Entry 5U07 (electron microscopy, 3.80 A resolution); this record covers chains D and M of the 14 polymer chains in the assembly.

# Chain D
Name: CRISPR-associated protein, Cse4 family
Source organism: Thermobifida fusca YX
Reference sequence: Q47PJ3 (Q47PJ3_THEFY); residues 1-373 here = UniProt positions 1-373
Sequence (373 residues; numbered 1 to 373; the number before each row is that of its first residue):
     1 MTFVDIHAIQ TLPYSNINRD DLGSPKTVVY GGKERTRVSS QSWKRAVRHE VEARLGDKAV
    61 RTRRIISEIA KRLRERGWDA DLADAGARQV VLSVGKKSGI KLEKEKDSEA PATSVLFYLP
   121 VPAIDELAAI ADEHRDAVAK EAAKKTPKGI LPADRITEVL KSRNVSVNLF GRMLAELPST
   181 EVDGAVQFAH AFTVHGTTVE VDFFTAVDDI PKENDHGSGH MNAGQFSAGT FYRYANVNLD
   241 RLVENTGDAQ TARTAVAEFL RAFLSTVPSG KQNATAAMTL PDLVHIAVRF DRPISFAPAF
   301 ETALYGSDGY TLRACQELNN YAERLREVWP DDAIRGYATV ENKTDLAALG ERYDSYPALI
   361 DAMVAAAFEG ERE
Disordered / not traced: 1, 57-163, 369-373

# Chain M
Molecule: Target Strand
Sequence (21 nucleotides; row label = number of the first residue in the row):
    34 TTATCACTGG CTTCGTCCGC G

# Interface between chain D and chain M
Contacting residue pairs (12; chain D residue first):
  Asp-215(D) / DA36(M)  base contact
  His-216(D) / DA36(M)  base contact
  His-216(D) / DT37(M)  base contact
  Gly-217(D) / DA36(M)  sugar contact
  Gly-217(D) / DT37(M)  sugar contact
  Ser-218(D) / DT37(M)  hydrogen bond to the base
  Gly-219(D) / DC38(M)  sugar contact
  His-220(D) / DC38(M)  sugar contact
  His-220(D) / DA39(M)  hydrogen bond to the base
  Met-221(D) / DT37(M)  hydrogen bond to the base
  Met-221(D) / DC38(M)  sugar contact
  Asn-222(D) / DA39(M)  hydrogen bond to the base
Interface residues without a listed pair, chain D (9 interface residues in all): Phe-204
Interface residues without a listed pair, chain M (5 interface residues in all): DT35

# Summary
The interface between chain D and chain M involves 9 residues on one side and 5 on the other; the contacts
include 4 hydrogen bonds. Polar pairs include Ser-218(D)/DT37(M), His-220(D)/DA39(M) and Met-221(D)/DT37(M).
Chain D is CRISPR-associated protein, Cse4 family (Thermobifida fusca YX) and chain M is Target Strand; the
structure, CRISPR RNA-guided surveillance complex, was determined by electron microscopy (same publication as
5U0A).
